5FYW - chains M and T of the 22 polymer chains in the assembly; structure by electron microscopy, 4.35 A resolution (low resolution: residue-level contacts below are approximate; hydrogen-bond / salt-bridge calls are withheld).

# Chain M
Protein: Transcription initiation factor iib
Organism: Saccharomyces cerevisiae
Reference sequence: P29055 (TF2B_YEAST); residues 1-345 here = UniProt positions 1-345
Sequence (345 residues; each row starts with the number of its first residue):
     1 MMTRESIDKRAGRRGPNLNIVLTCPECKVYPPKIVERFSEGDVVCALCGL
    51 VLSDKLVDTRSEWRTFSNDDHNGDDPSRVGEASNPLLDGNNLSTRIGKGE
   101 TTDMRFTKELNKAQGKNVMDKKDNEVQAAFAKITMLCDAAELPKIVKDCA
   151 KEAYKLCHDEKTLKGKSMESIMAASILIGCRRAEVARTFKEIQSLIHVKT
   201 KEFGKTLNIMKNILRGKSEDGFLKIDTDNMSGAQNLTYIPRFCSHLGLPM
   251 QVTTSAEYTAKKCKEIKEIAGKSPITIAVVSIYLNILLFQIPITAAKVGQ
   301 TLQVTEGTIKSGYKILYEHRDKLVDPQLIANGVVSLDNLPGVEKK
Unresolved in the structure: 1-15, 59-123, 219-233, 327-345
Bound ions: Zn2+: Cys-24, Cys-27, Cys-45, Cys-48
Swiss-Prot annotation at these positions:
  - zinc finger: Ile-20 to Ser-53 (TFIIB-type)
  - binding site (Zn(2+)): Cys-24, Cys-27, Cys-45, Cys-48

# Chain T
Molecule: Nontemplate DNA
Sequence (72 nucleotides; numbered 1 to 72; the number before each row is that of its first residue):
     1 AGCGCAGTTGTGCTATGATATTTTTATGTATGTACAACACACTATTATAT
    51 ACACAGCGTGCTACTGTTCTCG
Unresolved in the structure: 1, 16-32, 66-72

# Chain M / chain T interface
Residue-residue contacts - 7 pairs, chain M then chain T:
  Lys-164(M) with DC42(T)
  Lys-190(M) with DC54(T)
  Lys-272(M) with DC52(T); DA53(T)
  Ser-273(M) with DA53(T)
  Thr-276(M) with DA53(T)
  Thr-305(M) with DC54(T)
Other interface residues (no listed pair), chain M (10 interface residues in all): Ile-269, Gly-271, Gln-303, Thr-308
Other interface residues (no listed pair), chain T (5 interface residues in all): DA55

# Overview
10 residues of chain M face 5 of chain T across their interface. Cys-24(M), Cys-27(M), Cys-45(M) and Cys-48(M)
form the Zn2+ site. Curated annotation (UniProt) lists 4 Zn2+-binding residues on chain M.
Here chain M is Transcription initiation factor iib (Saccharomyces cerevisiae) and chain T is Nontemplate DNA.
Entry 5FYW (Transcription initiation complex structures elucidate DNA opening (OC)) was determined by electron
microscopy (same publication as 5FZ5, 5IP7 and 5IP9).
